PDB entry 9FMZ | electron microscopy, 3.60 A resolution | chains B and A of the 5 polymer chains in the assembly

[Chain B]
Name: Cyclic di-GMP-binding protein
Source organism: Escherichia coli
UniProt: A0A061KLG7 (A0A061KLG7_ECOLX); residues -679 to 74 here correspond to UniProt positions 26-779 (UniProt number = residue number + 705)
Sequence (754 residues; row label = number of the first residue in the row; numbers below 1 keep their minus sign (Thr-679 is residue -679)):
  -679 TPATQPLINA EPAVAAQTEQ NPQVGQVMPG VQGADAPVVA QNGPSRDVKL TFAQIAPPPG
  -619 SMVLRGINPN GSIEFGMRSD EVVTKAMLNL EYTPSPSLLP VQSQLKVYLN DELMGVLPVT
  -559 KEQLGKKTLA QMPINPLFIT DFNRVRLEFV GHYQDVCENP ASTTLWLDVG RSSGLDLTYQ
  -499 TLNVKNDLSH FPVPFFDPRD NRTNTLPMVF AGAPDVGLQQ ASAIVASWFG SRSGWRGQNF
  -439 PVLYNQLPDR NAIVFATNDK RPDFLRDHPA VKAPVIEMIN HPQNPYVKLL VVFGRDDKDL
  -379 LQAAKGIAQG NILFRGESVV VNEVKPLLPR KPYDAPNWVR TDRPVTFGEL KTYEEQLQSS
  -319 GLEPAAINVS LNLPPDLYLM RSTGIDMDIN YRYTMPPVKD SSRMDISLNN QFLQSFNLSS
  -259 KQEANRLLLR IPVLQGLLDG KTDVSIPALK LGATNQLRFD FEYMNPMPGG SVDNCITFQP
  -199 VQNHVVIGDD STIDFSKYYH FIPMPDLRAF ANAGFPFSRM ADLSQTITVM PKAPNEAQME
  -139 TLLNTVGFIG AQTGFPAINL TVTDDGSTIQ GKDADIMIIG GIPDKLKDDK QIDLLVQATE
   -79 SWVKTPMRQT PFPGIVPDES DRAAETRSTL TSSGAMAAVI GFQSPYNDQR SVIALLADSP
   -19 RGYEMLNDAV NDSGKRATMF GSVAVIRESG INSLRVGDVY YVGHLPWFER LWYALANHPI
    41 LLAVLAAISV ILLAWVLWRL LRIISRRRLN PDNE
Unresolved in the structure: -679 to 25, 71-74

[Chain A]
Name: Cellulose synthase catalytic subunit [UDP-forming]
Source organism: Escherichia coli
Notes: EC 2.4.1.12; engineered mutation(s): HA-FLAG tagged
Sequence (908 residues; each row starts with the number of its first residue):
     1 MSILTRWLLI PPVNARLIGR YRDYRRHGAS AFSATLGCFW MILAWIFIPL EHPRWQRIRA
    61 EHKNLYPHIN ASRPRPLDPV RYLIQTCWLL IGASRKETPK PRRRAFSGLQ NIRGRYHQWM
   121 NELPERVSHK TQHLDEKKEL GHLSAGARRL ILGIIVTFSL ILALICVTQP FNPLAQFIFL
   181 MLLWGVALIV RRMPGRFSAL MLIVLSLTVS CRYIWWRYTS TLNWDDPVSL VCGLILLFAE
   241 TYAWIVLVLG YFQVVWPLNR QPVPLPKDMS LWPSVDIFVP TYNEDLNVVK NTIYASLGID
   301 WPKDKLNIWI LDDGGREEFR QFAQNVGVKY IARTTHEHAK AGNINNALKY AKGEFVSIFD
   361 CDHVPTRSFL QMTMGWFLKE KQLAMMQTPH HFFSPDPFER NLGRFRKTPN EGTLFYGLVQ
   421 DGNDMWDATF FCGSCAVIRR KPLDEIGGIA VETVTEDAHT SLRLHRRGYT SAYMRIPQAA
   481 GLATESLSAH IGQRIRWARG MVQIFRLDNP LTGKGLKFAQ RLCYVNAMFH FLSGIPRLIF
   541 LTAPLAFLLL HAYIIYAPAL MIALFVLPHM IHASLTNSKI QGKYRHSFWS EIYETVLAWY
   601 IAPPTLVALI NPHKGKFNVT AKGGLVEEEY VDWVISRPYI FLVLLNLVGV AVGIWRYFYG
   661 PPTEMLTVVV SMVWVFYNLI VLGGAVAVSV ESKQVRRSHR VEMTMPAAIA REDGHLFSCT
   721 VQDFSDGGLG IKINGQAQIL EGQKVNLLLK RGQQEYVFPT QVARVMGNEV GLKLMPLTTQ
   781 QHIDFVQCTF ARADTWALWQ DSYPEDKPLE SLLDILKLGF RGYRHLAEFA PSSVKGIFRV
   841 LTSLVSWVVS FIPRRPERSE TAQPSDQALA QQGSARSSGR TGLEFEEFYP YDVPDYAADY
   901 KDDDDKRS
Unresolved in the structure: 95-104, 137-139, 611-630, 856-908
Ligand contacts:
  - c-di-GMP (C2E; 9,9'-[(2R,3R,3aS,5S,7aR,9R,10R,10aS,12S,14aR)-3,5,10,12-tetrahydroxy-5,12-dioxidooctahydro-2H,7H-difuro[3,2-d:3',2'-j][1,3,7,9,2,8]tetraoxadiphosphacyclododecine-2,9-diyl]bis(2-amino-1,9-dihydro-6H-purin-6-one)), molecule 1: Lys693, Gln694, Val695, Arg696, Arg700, Arg764, Met766
  - c-di-GMP (C2E), molecule 2: Val695, Arg696, Arg697, Ser698, Arg700, Asp723, Ser725, Gly727, Gly728, Leu729, Gly730, Ala763, Arg764, Val770, Gly771, Leu772, Lys773

[Chain B / chain A interface]
Contacting residue pairs (63; chain B residue first):
  Leu31(B) with Ile165(A), hydrophobic
  Trp32(B) with Thr168(A); Gln169(A), hydrogen bond (backbone-side chain); Pro170(A)
  Leu35(B) with Gln169(A), hydrogen bond (backbone-side chain); Phe171(A)
  Ala36(B) with Gln169(A); Pro170(A); Phe171(A)
  His38(B) with Phe171(A)
  Pro39(B) with Phe171(A), hydrophobic; Ala175(A)
  Ile40(B) with Ile178(A), hydrophobic; Leu182(A), hydrophobic
  Leu42(B) with Ile165(A); Cys166(A), hydrophobic; Gln169(A); Phe171(A), hydrophobic
  Ala43(B) with Leu182(A), hydrophobic
  Leu45(B) with Leu162(A)
  Ala46(B) with Cys166(A), hydrophobic
  Ser49(B) with Ser159(A), hydrogen bond; Leu162(A); Ala163(A)
  Val50(B) with Met201(A); Val204(A), hydrophobic
  Ile51(B) with Met201(A), hydrophobic
  Leu52(B) with Ile155(A); Ser159(A)
  Leu53(B) with Ser159(A); Leu160(A), hydrophobic
  Ala54(B) with Phe197(A); Leu200(A); Met201(A), hydrophobic
  Trp55(B) with Phe197(A)
  Val56(B) with Val156(A), hydrophobic
  Leu57(B) with Leu200(A), hydrophobic; Val204(A), hydrophobic
  Trp58(B) with Leu140(A), hydrophobic; Phe197(A), hydrophobic; Leu200(A); Trp256(A)
  Arg59(B) with Leu140(A); Arg148(A); Leu152(A)
  Leu61(B) with Leu200(A), hydrophobic; Val255(A), hydrophobic; Trp256(A), hydrophobic; Met425(A); Trp426(A), hydrophobic
  Arg62(B) with Trp256(A)
  Ser65(B) with Leu258(A); Met425(A)
  Arg68(B) with Arg260(A); Glu380(A); Asp424(A), salt bridge; Met425(A); Asp427(A), salt bridge; Thr470(A); Ser471(A), hydrogen bond (side chain-backbone)
  Leu69(B) with Leu258(A), hydrophobic; Arg260(A); Trp376(A)
Interface residues without a listed pair, chain B (28 interface residues in all): Ile64
Interface residues without a listed pair, chain A (39 interface residues in all): Phe158, Phe179, Leu183, Leu205, Thr208

[Overview]
The interface between chain B and chain A involves 28 residues on one side and 39 on the other, with 4
hydrogen bonds and 2 salt bridges. Among the polar pairs are Arg68(B)-Asp424(A), Arg68(B)-Asp427(A) and
Trp32(B)-Gln169(A). Chain A binds c-di-GMP.
Here chain B is Cyclic di-GMP-binding protein and chain A is Cellulose synthase catalytic subunit
[UDP-forming], both from Escherichia coli. Entry 9FMZ (Cryo-EM structure of the c-di-GMP-bound synthase:pEtN
transferase complex (BcsA-Bct-G3) from the E. coli cellulose secretion macrocomplex) was determined by
electron microscopy (same publication as 9FMV, 9FNN, 9FO7, 9FP0 and 9FP2).
